5A6T - chains B and C of the 3 polymer chains in the assembly; structure by X-ray diffraction, 1.65 A resolution.

# Chain B
Protein: Urease subunit beta
From: Sporosarcina pasteurii
Notes: EC 3.5.1.5
Reference sequence: P41021 (URE2_SPOPA); residue numbers follow UniProt; this construct covers 1-126
Chain sequence (126 residues; row label = number of the first residue in the row):
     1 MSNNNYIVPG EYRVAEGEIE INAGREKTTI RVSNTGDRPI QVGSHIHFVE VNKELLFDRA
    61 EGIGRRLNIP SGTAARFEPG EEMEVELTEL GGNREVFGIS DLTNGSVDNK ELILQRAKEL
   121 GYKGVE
Not modelled in the structure: 1-4

# Chain C
Protein: Urease subunit alpha
From: Sporosarcina pasteurii
Notes: EC 3.5.1.5
Reference sequence: P41020 (URE1_SPOPA); the construct has insertions or renumbered stretches relative to UniProt, so the offset changes along the chain: 1-28 = UniProt 1-28; 30-570 = UniProt 29-569
Chain sequence (570 residues; numbered 1 to 570; the number before each row is that of its first residue):
     1 MKINRQQYAE SYGPTVGDQV RLADTDLWIE VEKDYTTYGD EANFGGGKVL REGMGENGTY
    61 TRTENVLDLL LTNALILDYT GIYKADIGVK DGYIVGIGKG GNPDIMDGVT PNMIVGTATE
   121 VIAAEGKIVT AGGIDTHVHF INPDQVDVAL ANGITTLFGG GTGPAEGSKA TTVTPGPWNI
   181 EKMLKSTEGL PINVGILGKG HGSSIAPIME QIDAGAAGLK IHEDWGATPA SIDRSLTVAD
   241 EADVQVAIHS DTLNEAGFLE DTLRAINGRV IHSFHVEGAG GGHAPDIMAM AGHPNVLPSS
   301 TNPTRPFTVN TIDEHLDMLM VCHHLKQNIP EDVAFADSRI RPETIAAEDI LHDLGIISMM
   361 STDALAMGRA GEMVLRTWQT ADKMKKQRGP LAEEKNGSDN FRAKRYVSKY TINPAIAQGI
   421 AHEVGSIEEG KFADLVLWEP KFFGVKADRV IKGGIIAYAQ IGDPSASIPT PQPVMGRRMY
   481 GTVGDLIHDT NITFMSKSSI QQGVPAKLGL KRRIGTVKNC RNIGKKDMKW NDVTTDIDIN
   541 PETYEVKVDG EVLTCEPVKE LPMAQRYFLF
Differences from the reference sequence: conflict Gln19 (Arg in P41020), Trp28 (Gly in P41020), Thr36 (Tyr35 in P41020), Thr37 (Tyr36 in P41020), Tyr38 (Leu37 in P41020), Ala42 (Val41 in P41020), Leu263 (Val262 in P41020), Ala403 (Leu402 in P41020), Ile420 (Met419 in P41020); insertion (29)
Modified / non-standard residues: Lys220 (lysine nz-carboxylic acid; KCX)
UniProt features mapped onto this chain:
  - active site: His324 (Proton donor)
Metal / ion sites: Ni2+ site 1: His137, His139, Lys220, Asp363 (together with sulfite ion); Ni2+ site 2: Lys220, His249, His275 (together with sulfite ion)
Residues lining bound ligands: sulfite ion (SO3): His137, His139, Ala170, Thr171, Lys220, His222, His249, His275, Gly280, Asp363, Ala366
From the paper describing this entry:
  - Ni2+ coordination: His137, His139, Lys220, His249, His275, Asp363
  - post-translational modification sites: Lys220
  - binding site for sulfite ion: Ala170, His222, Asp363
  - contacts within the chain: His222-Asp224
  - catalytic residues: Ala170, His222, Glu223 (citing earlier work)
  - conformationally variable residues: Arg305 to Ile350

# How chain B and chain C interact
Residue-residue contacts - 95 pairs, chain B then chain C:
  Ile7(B) - Arg21(C)
  Ile7(B) - Asp24(C)
  Val8(B) - Arg21(C)
  Pro9(B) - Ala23(C)
  Pro9(B) - Asp24(C)
  Pro9(B) - Lys441(C)
  Pro9(B) - Arg566(C)
  Pro9(B) - Tyr567(C)
  Gly10(B) - Val20(C)
  Gly10(B) - Arg21(C)
  Gly10(B) - Ala23(C)  hydrogen bond (backbone-backbone)
  Gly10(B) - Pro440(C)
  Gly10(B) - Lys441(C)
  Glu11(B) - Val20(C)
  Glu11(B) - Arg21(C)  salt bridge
  Glu11(B) - Trp28(C)
  Tyr12(B) - Ala9(C)
  Tyr12(B) - Pro14(C)
  Tyr12(B) - Gln19(C)
  Tyr12(B) - Val20(C)  hydrophobic
  Tyr12(B) - Gly126(C)
  Arg13(B) - Asp18(C)
  Arg13(B) - Gln19(C)  hydrogen bond
  Arg13(B) - Trp28(C)
  Val14(B) - Arg5(C)
  Val14(B) - Gln6(C)
  Val14(B) - Ala9(C)  hydrophobic
  Val14(B) - Asp18(C)
  Ala15(B) - Arg5(C)
  Ala15(B) - Gly17(C)
  Ala15(B) - Asp18(C)  hydrogen bond (backbone-side chain)
  Glu16(B) - Arg5(C)  hydrogen bond (backbone-side chain)
  Gly17(B) - Arg5(C)
  Glu18(B) - Lys2(C)
  Glu18(B) - Ile3(C)
  Ile19(B) - Lys2(C)
  Ile19(B) - Ile3(C)  hydrogen bond (backbone-backbone)
  Ile19(B) - Arg5(C)
  Ile19(B) - Tyr8(C)  hydrophobic
  Ile19(B) - Tyr38(C)  hydrophobic
  Glu20(B) - Met1(C)
  Glu20(B) - Lys2(C)
  Glu20(B) - Tyr38(C)
  Ile21(B) - Met1(C)  hydrogen bond (backbone-backbone)
  Ile21(B) - Ile3(C)  hydrophobic
  Ile21(B) - Tyr38(C)
  Ile21(B) - Gly39(C)
  Asn22(B) - Tyr38(C)  hydrogen bond (backbone-backbone)
  Asn22(B) - Gly39(C)
  Arg25(B) - Asp40(C)  salt bridge
  Arg25(B) - Asp107(C)  salt bridge
  Gly43(B) - Gly47(C)
  Ser44(B) - Val49(C)
  His45(B) - Gly39(C)  hydrogen bond (side chain-backbone)
  His45(B) - Asp40(C)  salt bridge
  His45(B) - Val49(C)
  His45(B) - Met54(C)
  His45(B) - Ile105(C)
  Ile46(B) - Met54(C)
  Arg66(B) - Gly39(C)  hydrogen bond (side chain-backbone)
  Arg66(B) - Asp40(C)  salt bridge
  Asn68(B) - Met1(C)
  Pro70(B) - Met1(C)
  Pro70(B) - Ile3(C)  hydrophobic
  Pro70(B) - Tyr12(C)
  Ser71(B) - Tyr12(C)  hydrogen bond (backbone-side chain)
  Ser71(B) - Gly39(C)
  Ser71(B) - Glu41(C)  hydrogen bond (side chain-backbone)
  Ser71(B) - Asn43(C)  hydrogen bond
  Ser71(B) - Val49(C)
  Gly72(B) - Asn43(C)
  Gly72(B) - Gly47(C)
  Gly72(B) - Lys48(C)  hydrogen bond (backbone-side chain)
  Gly72(B) - Val49(C)
  Leu90(B) - Ile105(C)
  Gly91(B) - Asp104(C)
  Gly91(B) - Ile105(C)  hydrogen bond (backbone-backbone)
  Gly91(B) - Met106(C)
  Gly91(B) - Asp107(C)
  Gly92(B) - Pro103(C)
  Gly92(B) - Ile105(C)
  Gly92(B) - Met106(C)  hydrogen bond (backbone-backbone)
  Gly92(B) - Asp107(C)  hydrogen bond (backbone-side chain)
  Asn93(B) - Pro103(C)  hydrogen bond (backbone-backbone)
  Asn93(B) - Asp104(C)
  Arg94(B) - Asp104(C)  hydrogen bond (backbone-backbone)
  Glu95(B) - Asp104(C)  hydrogen bond (backbone-backbone)
  Glu95(B) - Ile105(C)
  Phe97(B) - Glu52(C)
  Phe97(B) - Gly53(C)
  Phe97(B) - Thr59(C)
  Phe97(B) - Asp104(C)
  Gly98(B) - Glu52(C)
  Ile99(B) - Glu52(C)  hydrogen bond (backbone-side chain)
  Ile99(B) - Gly53(C)
Other interface residues (no listed pair), chain B (39 interface residues in all): Tyr6, Ile69, Thr73, Val96
Other interface residues (no listed pair), chain C (46 interface residues in all): Asn4, Gly13, Thr15, Val16, Asp26, Thr37, Arg51

# Overview
Chain B and chain C form an interface of 39 and 46 residues respectively; the contacts include 20 hydrogen
bonds and 5 salt bridges. Polar contacts include Glu11(B)-Arg21(C), Arg25(B)-Asp40(C) and Arg25(B)-Asp107(C).
Chain C binds sulfite ion. The paper reports catalytic residues Ala170(C), His222(C) and Glu223(C); a binding
site for sulfite ion at Ala170(C), His222(C) and Asp363(C).
Here chain B is Urease subunit beta and chain C is Urease subunit alpha, both from Sporosarcina pasteurii.
Entry 5A6T (1.65 A resolution Sulphite inhibited Sporosarcina pasteurii urease) was determined by X-ray
diffraction.
